Entry 5NO2 (electron microscopy, 5.16 A resolution (low resolution: residue-level contacts below are approximate; hydrogen-bond / salt-bridge calls are withheld)); this record covers chains A and D of the 19 polymer chains in the assembly.

[Chain A]
Molecule: 16S ribosomal RNA
Source organism: Escherichia coli K-12
Sequence (1534 nucleotides; each row starts with the number of its first residue):
     1 AAAUUGAAGAGUUUGAUCAUGGCUCAGAUUGAACGCUGGCGGCAGGCCUA
    51 ACACAUGCAAGUCGAACGGUAACAGGAAGAAGCUUGCUUCUUUGCUGACG
   101 AGUGGCGGACGGGUGAGUAAUGUCUGGGAAACUGCCUGAUGGAGGGGGAU
   151 AACUACUGGAAACGGUAGCUAAUACCGCAUAACGUCGCAAGACCAAAGAG
   201 GGGGACCUUCGGGCCUCUUGCCAUCGGAUGUGCCCAGAUGGGAUUAGCUA
   251 GUAGGUGGGGUAACGGCUCACCUAGGCGACGAUCCCUAGCUGGUCUGAGA
   301 GGAUGACCAGCCACACUGGAACUGAGACACGGUCCAGACUCCUACGGGAG
   351 GCAGCAGUGGGGAAUAUUGCACAAUGGGCGCAAGCCUGAUGCAGCCAUGC
   401 CGCGUGUAUGAAGAAGGCCUUCGGGUUGUAAAGUACUUUCAGCGGGGAGG
   451 AAGGGAGUAAAGUUAAUACCUUUGCUCAUUGACGUUACCCGCAGAAGAAG
   501 CACCGGCUAACUCCGUGCCAGCAGCCXCGGUAAUACGGAGGGUGCAAGCG
   551 UUAAUCGGAAUUACUGGGCGUAAAGCGCACGCAGGCGGUUUGUUAAGUCA
   601 GAUGUGAAAUCCCCGGGCUCAACCUGGGAACUGCAUCUGAUACUGGCAAG
   651 CUUGAGUCUCGUAGAGGGGGGUAGAAUUCCAGGUGUAGCGGUGAAAUGCG
   701 UAGAGAUCUGGAGGAAUACCGGUGGCGAAGGCGGCCCCCUGGACGAAGAC
   751 UGACGCUCAGGUGCGAAAGCGUGGGGAGCAAACAGGAUUAGAUACCCUGG
   801 UAGUCCACGCCGUAAACGAUGUCGACUUGGAGGUUGUGCCCUUGAGGCGU
   851 GGCUUCCGGAGCUAACGCGUUAAGUCGACCGCCUGGGGAGUACGGCCGCA
   901 AGGUUAAAACUCAAAUGAAUUGACGGGGGCCCGCACAAGCGGUGGAGCAU
   951 GUGGUUUAAUUCGAUGXAACGCGAAGAACCUUACCUGGUCUUGACAUCCA
  1001 CGGAAGUUUUCAGAGAUGAGAAUGUGCCUUCGGGAACCGUGAGACAGGUG
  1051 CUGCAUGGCUGUCGUCAGCUCGUGUUGUGAAAUGUUGGGUUAAGUCCCGC
  1101 AACGAGCGCAACCCUUAUCCUUUGUUGCCAGCGGUCCGGCCGGGAACUCA
  1151 AAGGAGACUGCCAGUGAUAAACUGGAGGAAGGUGGGGAUGACGUCAAGUC
  1201 AUCAUGGCCCUUACGACCAGGGCUACACACGUGCUACAAUGGCGCAUACA
  1251 AAGAGAAGCGACCUCGCGAGAGCAAGCGGACCUCAUAAAGUGCGUCGUAG
  1301 UCCGGAUUGGAGUCUGCAACUCGACUCCAUGAAGUCGGAAUCGCUAGUAA
  1351 UCGUGGAUCAGAAUGCCACGGUGAAUACGUUCCCGGGCCUUGUACACACC
  1401 GCCCGUXACACCAUGGGAGUGGGUUGCAAAAGAAGUAGGUAGCUUAACCU
  1451 UCGGGAGGGCGCUUACCACUUUGUGAUUCAUGACUGGGGUGAAGUCGUAA
  1501 CAAGGUAACCGUAGGGGAACCUGCGGUUGGAUCA
Modified positions: PSU (pseudouridine-5'-monophosphate) at position 516, G7M (N7-methyl-guanosine-5'-monophosphate) at position 527, 2MG (2N-methylguanosine-5'-monophosphate) at position 966, 5MC (5-methylcytidine-5'-monophosphate) at position 967, 2MG (2N-methylguanosine-5'-monophosphate) at position 1207, 4OC (4n,o2'-methylcytidine-5'-monophosphate) at position 1402, 5MC (5-methylcytidine-5'-monophosphate) at position 1407, UR3 (3-methyluridine-5'-monophoshate) at position 1498, 2MG (2N-methylguanosine-5'-monophosphate) at position 1516, MA6 (6N-dimethyladenosine-5'-monophoshate) at position 1518, MA6 (6N-dimethyladenosine-5'-monophoshate) at position 1519
Bound ions: Mg2+ site 1 near G21 (its only coordinating residue here); Mg2+ site 2 near G100 (its only coordinating residue here); Mg2+ site 3: G113, C308; Mg2+ site 4 near U114 (its only coordinating residue here); Mg2+ site 5: A116, G117, G289; Mg2+ site 6: G145, A197; Mg2+ site 7: A174, C175; Mg2+ site 8: U180, C194, A195; Mg2+ site 9 near C328 (its only coordinating residue here); Mg2+ site 10 near A329 (its only coordinating residue here); Mg2+ site 11 near C352 (its only coordinating residue here); Mg2+ site 12 near C355 (its only coordinating residue here); 32 more Mg2+ sites not listed

[Chain D]
Molecule: 30S ribosomal protein S4
Source organism: Escherichia coli (strain K12)
UniProtKB: P0A7V8 (RS4_ECOLI); residue numbers follow UniProt; this construct covers 2-206
Chain sequence (205 residues; row label = number of the first residue in the row):
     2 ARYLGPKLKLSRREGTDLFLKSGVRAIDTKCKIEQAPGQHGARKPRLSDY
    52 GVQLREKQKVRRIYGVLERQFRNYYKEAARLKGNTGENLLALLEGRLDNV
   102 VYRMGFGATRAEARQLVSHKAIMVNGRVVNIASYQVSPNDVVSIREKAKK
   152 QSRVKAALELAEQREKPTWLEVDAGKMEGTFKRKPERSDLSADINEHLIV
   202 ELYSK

[How chain A and chain D interact]
Residue-residue contacts - 106 pairs, chain A then chain D:
  A2(A) - Lys83(D)
  A8(A) - Gln54(D)
  A8(A) - Glu202(D)
  A8(A) - Leu203(D)
  A8(A) - Ser205(D)
  A8(A) - Lys206(D)
  A28(A) - Arg73(D)
  C400(A) - Arg70(D)
  C401(A) - Arg70(D)
  C401(A) - Asn74(D)
  G402(A) - Gln71(D)
  G402(A) - Ile132(D)
  G402(A) - Ser134(D)
  C403(A) - Ser119(D)
  C403(A) - Ile132(D)
  C403(A) - Ser134(D)
  G404(A) - Ala2(D)
  G404(A) - Arg115(D)
  G404(A) - Ser119(D)
  U405(A) - Ala2(D)
  U405(A) - Arg3(D)
  G406(A) - Arg3(D)
  G406(A) - Leu5(D)
  G406(A) - Gln116(D)
  U407(A) - Arg3(D)
  U407(A) - Lys8(D)
  U407(A) - Thr110(D)
  U407(A) - Ala112(D)
  U407(A) - Glu113(D)
  U407(A) - Gln116(D)
  A408(A) - Thr110(D)
  A408(A) - Ala112(D)
  A408(A) - Glu113(D)
  U409(A) - Ser23(D)
  G410(A) - Arg26(D)
  A411(A) - Arg26(D)
  G413(A) - Lys31(D)
  C419(A) - Gln40(D)
  G425(A) - Gln36(D)
  U426(A) - Arg13(D)
  U426(A) - Gln36(D)
  U426(A) - Gly39(D)
  U427(A) - Arg13(D)
  U427(A) - Pro38(D)
  U427(A) - Gly39(D)
  G428(A) - Pro7(D)
  G428(A) - Lys10(D)
  G428(A) - Arg13(D)
  U429(A) - Arg13(D)
  U429(A) - Lys22(D)
  U429(A) - Lys31(D)
  U429(A) - Cys32(D)
  A430(A) - Pro7(D)
  A430(A) - Lys8(D)
  A430(A) - Leu9(D)
  C436(A) - Ser153(D)
  C436(A) - Arg154(D)
  U437(A) - His120(D)
  U437(A) - Gln152(D)
  U437(A) - Arg154(D)
  U438(A) - Gln152(D)
  U439(A) - Ser119(D)
  U439(A) - His120(D)
  U439(A) - Lys121(D)
  C440(A) - Lys121(D)
  C490(A) - Arg146(D)
  G491(A) - Lys148(D)
  A495(A) - Gln116(D)
  A495(A) - His120(D)
  A499(A) - Ala2(D)
  U508(A) - Tyr51(D)
  A509(A) - Ser49(D)
  A509(A) - Tyr51(D)
  A509(A) - Leu55(D)
  C511(A) - Gln40(D)
  C511(A) - His41(D)
  U512(A) - Gln40(D)
  U512(A) - His41(D)
  G540(A) - Gln40(D)
  G541(A) - Gly39(D)
  G542(A) - Lys10(D)
  G542(A) - Arg14(D)
  G542(A) - Pro38(D)
  U543(A) - Arg14(D)
  G544(A) - Gln59(D)
  G544(A) - Arg63(D)
  C545(A) - Lys58(D)
  C545(A) - Gln59(D)
  C545(A) - Arg62(D)
  C545(A) - Glu69(D)
  A546(A) - Arg3(D)
  A546(A) - Tyr4(D)
  A546(A) - Arg62(D)
  A546(A) - Leu68(D)
  A546(A) - Glu69(D)
  A546(A) - Arg70(D)
  A547(A) - Ala2(D)
  A547(A) - Leu68(D)
  C613(A) - Arg81(D)
  C613(A) - Lys83(D)
  C614(A) - Arg81(D)
  C614(A) - Lys83(D)
  U619(A) - Val130(D)
  U619(A) - Asn131(D)
  C620(A) - Ile132(D)
  C620(A) - Tyr135(D)
Also at the interface, not in a pair above, chain A (52 interface residues in all): A7, C489, C549, C612
Also at the interface, not in a pair above, chain D (65 interface residues in all): Leu21, Thr30, Lys33, Pro46, Arg56, Val129, Ala133

[Summary]
52 residues of chain A and 65 residues of chain D are in contact. The Mg2+ site 3 is built by G113(A) and
C308(A). The Mg2+ site 5 is built by A116(A), G117(A) and G289(A).
Here chain A is 16S ribosomal RNA (Escherichia coli K-12) and chain D is 30S ribosomal protein S4 (Escherichia
coli (strain K12)). Entry 5NO2 (RsgA-GDPNP bound to the 30S ribosomal subunit (RsgA assembly intermediate))
was determined by electron microscopy, deposited together with 5NO4.
